Entry 5K0P (X-ray diffraction, 1.94 A resolution); this record covers chains C and D of the 10 polymer chains in the assembly.

== Chain C (and D) ==
Name: Archeaosine synthase QueF-Like
From: Pyrobaculum calidifontis (strain JCM 11548 / VA1)
Notes: chain D of this document is another copy of the same molecule, construct and numbering; everything in this record applies to it too
Reference sequence: A3MSP1 (A3MSP1_PYRCJ); residues 1-109 here = UniProt positions 1-109
Sequence (109 residues; each row starts with the number of its first residue):
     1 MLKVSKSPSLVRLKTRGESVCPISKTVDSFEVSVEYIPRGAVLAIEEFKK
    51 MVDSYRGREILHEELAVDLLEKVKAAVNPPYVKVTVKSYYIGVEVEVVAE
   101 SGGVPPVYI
Not modelled in the structure: 1-5, 107-109
Glycans and other covalent adducts: thiocyanate ion (SCN) linked to Cys21
Curated features (UniProtKB/Swiss-Prot):
  - active site: Cys21 (Thioimide intermediate), Asp28 (Proton donor/acceptor)
  - binding site (substrate): Asp28, Leu43 to Glu46, His62, Glu63

== Chain C / chain D interface ==
Pairs across the interface (9; chain C residue first):
  Thr15(C) with Arg16(D)
  Arg16(C) with Arg16(D)
  Glu18(C) with Lys49(D), salt bridge
  Val27(C) with Lys49(D)
  Lys49(C) with Glu18(D), salt bridge; Val27(D)
  Asp53(C) with Arg56(D), salt bridge
  Arg56(C) with Asp53(D), salt bridge; Arg56(D)

== Overview ==
Chain C and chain D form an interface of 7 and 6 residues respectively, with 4 salt bridges. Among the polar
pairs are Glu18(C)-Lys49(D) and Asp53(C)-Arg56(D). UniProt lists active-site residues Cys21(C) and Asp28(C)
and 7 substrate-binding residues on chain C.
Chain C and chain D are both Archeaosine synthase QueF-Like (Pyrobaculum calidifontis (strain JCM 11548 /
VA1)); the structure, Crystal structure of the archaeosine synthase QueF-Like in the apo form, was determined
by X-ray diffraction (same publication as 5JYX).
